PDB entry 8IM1 | X-ray diffraction, 2.05 A resolution | chains C and E of the 8 polymer chains in the assembly

Chain C (and E):
Name: MCherry fluorescent protein
From: Anaplasma marginale
Notes: chain E of this document is another copy of the same molecule, construct and numbering; everything in this record applies to it too
Reference sequence: X5DSL3 (X5DSL3_ANAMA); residues -4 to 231 here correspond to UniProt positions 1-236 (UniProt number = residue number + 5)
Sequence (235 residues; numbered -5 to 231; 2 numbers in that range are skipped by the numbering (no residue carries them; nothing is unmodelled there); the number before each row is that of its first residue; numbers below 1 keep their minus sign (Gly-5 is residue -5)):
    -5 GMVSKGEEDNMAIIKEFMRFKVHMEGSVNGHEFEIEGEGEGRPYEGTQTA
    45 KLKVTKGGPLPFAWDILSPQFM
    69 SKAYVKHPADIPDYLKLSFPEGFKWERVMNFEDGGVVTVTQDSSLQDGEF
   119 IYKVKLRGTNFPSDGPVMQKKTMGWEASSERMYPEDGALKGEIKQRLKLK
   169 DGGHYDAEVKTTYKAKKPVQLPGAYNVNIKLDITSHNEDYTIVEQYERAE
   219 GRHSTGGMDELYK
Not modelled in the structure: -5 to 5, 223-231
Sequence notes: expression tag (-5); chromophore (66, 66, 66)
Modified / non-standard residues: Met66 (chromophore; CH6)
Covalent attachments: covalent link Met66-Ser69

Interface between chain C and chain E:
Contacting residue pairs - 23 pairs, chain C then chain E:
  Phe11(C) - Ser203(E)
  Phe11(C) - His204(E)
  Phe11(C) - Asn205(E)
  Arg13(C) - Ile210(E)
  Glu34(C) - Lys45(E)  salt bridge
  Glu34(C) - Glu212(E)
  Gly35(C) - Ser203(E)
  Arg36(C) - His204(E)  hydrogen bond (side chain-backbone)
  Arg36(C) - Asn205(E)
  Thr43(C) - Thr202(E)
  Thr43(C) - Glu212(E)  hydrogen bond
  Lys45(C) - Glu34(E)  salt bridge
  Thr202(C) - Thr43(E)
  Thr202(C) - Tyr214(E)
  Ser203(C) - Glu34(E)  hydrogen bond
  His204(C) - Phe11(E)
  His204(C) - Arg36(E)  hydrogen bond (backbone-side chain)
  Asn205(C) - Phe11(E)
  Asn205(C) - Arg36(E)
  Ile210(C) - Arg13(E)
  Glu212(C) - Glu34(E)
  Glu212(C) - Thr43(E)  hydrogen bond
  Tyr214(C) - Thr202(E)
Also at the interface, not in a pair above, chain C (16 interface residues in all): Thr41, Asp200
Also at the interface, not in a pair above, chain E (16 interface residues in all): Gly35, Thr41, Arg216

Summary:
The chain C/chain E interface involves 16 residues from each chain; the contacts include 5 hydrogen bonds and
2 salt bridges. Polar contacts include Glu34(C)-Lys45(E), Arg36(C)-His204(E) and Thr43(C)-Glu212(E).
Both chains are MCherry fluorescent protein (Anaplasma marginale). Entry 8IM1 (mCherry-LaM1 complex) was
determined by X-ray diffraction, deposited together with 8ILX and 8IM0.
